Entry 4YA2 (X-ray diffraction, 2.70 A resolution); this record covers chains T and U of the 34 polymer chains in the assembly.

Chain T:
Protein: Probable proteasome subunit alpha type-7
Source organism: Saccharomyces cerevisiae S288c
Notes: EC 3.4.25.1
Reference sequence: P21242 (PSA7_YEAST); residues -3 to 284 here correspond to UniProt positions 1-288 (UniProt number = residue number + 4)
Amino-acid sequence (288 residues; numbered -3 to 284; the number before each row is that of its first residue; numbers below 1 keep their minus sign (Met-3 is residue -3)):
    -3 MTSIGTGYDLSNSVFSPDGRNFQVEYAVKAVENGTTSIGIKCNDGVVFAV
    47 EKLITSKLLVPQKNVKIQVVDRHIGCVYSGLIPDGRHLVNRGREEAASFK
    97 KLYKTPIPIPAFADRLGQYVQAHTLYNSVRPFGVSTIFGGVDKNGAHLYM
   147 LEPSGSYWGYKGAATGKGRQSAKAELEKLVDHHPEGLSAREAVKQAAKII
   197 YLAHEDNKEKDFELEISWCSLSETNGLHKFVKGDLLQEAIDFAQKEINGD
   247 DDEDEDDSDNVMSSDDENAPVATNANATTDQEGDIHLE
Unresolved in the structure: -3 to 1, 245-284
Curated features (UniProtKB/Swiss-Prot):
  - modified residue: Thr-2 (N-acetylthreonine)

Chain U:
Protein: Proteasome subunit alpha type-1
Source organism: Saccharomyces cerevisiae S288c
Notes: EC 3.4.25.1
Reference sequence: P21243 (PSA1_YEAST); residues -8 to 243 here correspond to UniProt positions 1-252 (UniProt number = residue number + 9)
Amino-acid sequence (252 residues; each row starts with the number of its first residue; numbers below 1 keep their minus sign (Met-8 is residue -8)):
    -8 MSGAAAASAAGYDRHITIFSPEGRLYQVEYAFKATNQTNINSLAVRGKDC
    42 TVVISQKKVPDKLLDPTTVSYIFCISRTIGMVVNGPIPDARNAALRAKAE
    92 AAEFRYKYGYDMPCDVLAKRMANLSQIYTQRAYMRPLGVILTFVSVDEEL
   142 GPSIYKTDPAGYYVGYKATATGPKQQEITTNLENHFKKSKIDHINEESWE
   192 KVVEFAITHMIDALGTEFSKNDLEVGVATKDKFFTLSAENIEERLVAIAE
   242 QD
Unresolved in the structure: -8 to 1, 243

How chain T and chain U interact:
Pairs across the interface (63):
  Thr2(T) with His6(U)
  Gly3(T) with His6(U)
  Tyr4(T) with Arg5(U); His6(U); Tyr21(U)
  Ser9(T) with Arg126(U)
  Val10(T) with His6(U); Gln18(U)
  Phe11(T) with Gln18(U), hydrogen bond (backbone-side chain); Tyr21(U); Ala22(U), hydrophobic; Arg126(U); Pro127(U); Gly129(U)
  Ser12(T) with Tyr21(U)
  Pro13(T) with Tyr21(U), hydrophobic; Lys24(U), hydrogen bond (backbone-side chain)
  Gly15(T) with Tyr21(U); Ala25(U)
  Lys37(T) with Asp56(U), salt bridge
  Gln114(T) with Arg82(U), hydrogen bond (side chain-backbone); Asn83(U); Leu86(U)
  Gln117(T) with Pro79(U); Asp80(U); Asn83(U), hydrogen bond; Arg126(U)
  Thr120(T) with Arg126(U), hydrogen bond (backbone-side chain)
  Leu121(T) with Tyr124(U); Arg126(U); Leu128(U), hydrophobic
  Tyr122(T) with Tyr124(U); Met125(U), hydrophobic
  Ser150(T) with Pro79(U)
  Gly151(T) with Pro79(U)
  Ser152(T) with Ile78(U); Pro79(U)
  Tyr153(T) with Arg82(U), hydrogen bond (backbone-side chain)
  Trp154(T) with Leu55(U), hydrophobic; Thr59(U); Val60(U), hydrophobic; Ser61(U); Tyr62(U); Ile78(U), hydrophobic; Arg82(U)
  Gly155(T) with Leu55(U); Asp56(U), hydrogen bond (backbone-backbone); Thr59(U), hydrogen bond (backbone-side chain)
  Tyr156(T) with Leu54(U); Leu55(U); Asp56(U)
  Lys157(T) with Lys53(U); Leu54(U), hydrogen bond (backbone-backbone); Leu55(U); Pro57(U)
  Gly158(T) with Leu54(U)
  Lys169(T) with Asp52(U); Leu54(U)
  Leu172(T) with Leu54(U), hydrophobic
  Glu173(T) with Lys53(U), salt bridge; Leu54(U)
  Val176(T) with Leu54(U), hydrophobic
  Asp177(T) with Lys53(U), salt bridge
Other interface residues (no listed pair), chain T (32 interface residues in all): Asp14, Asp110, Tyr145

In short:
32 residues of chain T face 29 of chain U across their interface; the contacts include 9 hydrogen bonds and 3
salt bridges. Polar contacts include Lys37(T)-Asp56(U), Glu173(T)-Lys53(U) and Asp177(T)-Lys53(U).
Chain T is Probable proteasome subunit alpha type-7 and chain U is Proteasome subunit alpha type-1, both from
Saccharomyces cerevisiae S288c; the structure, Yeast 20S proteasome beta2-H116N mutant in complex with
Ac-LAE-ep, was determined by X-ray diffraction, deposited together with 4Y69, 4Y6A, 4Y6V, 4Y6Z, 4Y70, 4Y74 and
34 further entries.
